Entry 2WU0 (X-ray diffraction, 2.57 A resolution); this record covers chain A.

[Chain A]
Protein: Phytase
Organism: Klebsiella pneumoniae
Notes: EC 3.1.3.8
UniProtKB: Q84CN9 (Q84CN9_KLEPN); residues 13-405 here correspond to UniProt positions 29-421 (UniProt number = residue number + 16)
Chain sequence (418 residues; numbered 1 to 418; the number before each row is that of its first residue):
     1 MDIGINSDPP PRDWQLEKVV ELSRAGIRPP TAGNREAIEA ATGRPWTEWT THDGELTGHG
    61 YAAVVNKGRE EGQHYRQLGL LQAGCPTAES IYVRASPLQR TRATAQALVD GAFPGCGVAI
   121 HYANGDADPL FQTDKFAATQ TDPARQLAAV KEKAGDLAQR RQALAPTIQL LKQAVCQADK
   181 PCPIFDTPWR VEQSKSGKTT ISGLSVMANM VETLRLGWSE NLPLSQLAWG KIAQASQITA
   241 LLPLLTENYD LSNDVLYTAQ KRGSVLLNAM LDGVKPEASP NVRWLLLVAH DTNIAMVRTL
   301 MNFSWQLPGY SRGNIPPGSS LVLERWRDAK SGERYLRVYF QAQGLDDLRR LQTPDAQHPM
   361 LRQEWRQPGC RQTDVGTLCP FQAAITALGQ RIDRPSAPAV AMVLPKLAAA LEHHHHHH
Disordered / not traced: 1-11, 407-418
Construct notes: expression tag (1-12, 406-418); engineered mutation A25 (His41 in Q84CN9), A123 (Val139 in Q84CN9), S279 (Asn295 in Q84CN9), A397 (Thr413 in Q84CN9)
Cystine bridges: C85-C116, C176-C182, C370-C379
Reported in the primary citation:
  - binding site for sulfate ion: R24, R28, R100, Y249, H290, D291
  - binding site for sulfate ion: T31, N209, T292 (proposed by the authors, not directly observed)

[Summary]
From the paper: a binding site for sulfate ion at R24, R28 and R100 among others.
Chain A is Phytase (Klebsiella pneumoniae); the structure, Crystal Structure Analysis of Klebsiella sp ASR1
Phytase, was determined by X-ray diffraction, deposited together with 2WNH and 2WNI.
